2R93 - chains A and I of the 13 polymer chains in the assembly; structure by X-ray diffraction, 4.00 A resolution.

# Chain A
Name: DNA-directed RNA polymerase II subunit RPB1
Organism: Saccharomyces cerevisiae
Notes: EC 2.7.7.6
UniProtKB: P04050 (RPB1_YEAST); numbering as in UniProt (aligned over 1-1733)
Amino-acid sequence (1733 residues; each row starts with the number of its first residue):
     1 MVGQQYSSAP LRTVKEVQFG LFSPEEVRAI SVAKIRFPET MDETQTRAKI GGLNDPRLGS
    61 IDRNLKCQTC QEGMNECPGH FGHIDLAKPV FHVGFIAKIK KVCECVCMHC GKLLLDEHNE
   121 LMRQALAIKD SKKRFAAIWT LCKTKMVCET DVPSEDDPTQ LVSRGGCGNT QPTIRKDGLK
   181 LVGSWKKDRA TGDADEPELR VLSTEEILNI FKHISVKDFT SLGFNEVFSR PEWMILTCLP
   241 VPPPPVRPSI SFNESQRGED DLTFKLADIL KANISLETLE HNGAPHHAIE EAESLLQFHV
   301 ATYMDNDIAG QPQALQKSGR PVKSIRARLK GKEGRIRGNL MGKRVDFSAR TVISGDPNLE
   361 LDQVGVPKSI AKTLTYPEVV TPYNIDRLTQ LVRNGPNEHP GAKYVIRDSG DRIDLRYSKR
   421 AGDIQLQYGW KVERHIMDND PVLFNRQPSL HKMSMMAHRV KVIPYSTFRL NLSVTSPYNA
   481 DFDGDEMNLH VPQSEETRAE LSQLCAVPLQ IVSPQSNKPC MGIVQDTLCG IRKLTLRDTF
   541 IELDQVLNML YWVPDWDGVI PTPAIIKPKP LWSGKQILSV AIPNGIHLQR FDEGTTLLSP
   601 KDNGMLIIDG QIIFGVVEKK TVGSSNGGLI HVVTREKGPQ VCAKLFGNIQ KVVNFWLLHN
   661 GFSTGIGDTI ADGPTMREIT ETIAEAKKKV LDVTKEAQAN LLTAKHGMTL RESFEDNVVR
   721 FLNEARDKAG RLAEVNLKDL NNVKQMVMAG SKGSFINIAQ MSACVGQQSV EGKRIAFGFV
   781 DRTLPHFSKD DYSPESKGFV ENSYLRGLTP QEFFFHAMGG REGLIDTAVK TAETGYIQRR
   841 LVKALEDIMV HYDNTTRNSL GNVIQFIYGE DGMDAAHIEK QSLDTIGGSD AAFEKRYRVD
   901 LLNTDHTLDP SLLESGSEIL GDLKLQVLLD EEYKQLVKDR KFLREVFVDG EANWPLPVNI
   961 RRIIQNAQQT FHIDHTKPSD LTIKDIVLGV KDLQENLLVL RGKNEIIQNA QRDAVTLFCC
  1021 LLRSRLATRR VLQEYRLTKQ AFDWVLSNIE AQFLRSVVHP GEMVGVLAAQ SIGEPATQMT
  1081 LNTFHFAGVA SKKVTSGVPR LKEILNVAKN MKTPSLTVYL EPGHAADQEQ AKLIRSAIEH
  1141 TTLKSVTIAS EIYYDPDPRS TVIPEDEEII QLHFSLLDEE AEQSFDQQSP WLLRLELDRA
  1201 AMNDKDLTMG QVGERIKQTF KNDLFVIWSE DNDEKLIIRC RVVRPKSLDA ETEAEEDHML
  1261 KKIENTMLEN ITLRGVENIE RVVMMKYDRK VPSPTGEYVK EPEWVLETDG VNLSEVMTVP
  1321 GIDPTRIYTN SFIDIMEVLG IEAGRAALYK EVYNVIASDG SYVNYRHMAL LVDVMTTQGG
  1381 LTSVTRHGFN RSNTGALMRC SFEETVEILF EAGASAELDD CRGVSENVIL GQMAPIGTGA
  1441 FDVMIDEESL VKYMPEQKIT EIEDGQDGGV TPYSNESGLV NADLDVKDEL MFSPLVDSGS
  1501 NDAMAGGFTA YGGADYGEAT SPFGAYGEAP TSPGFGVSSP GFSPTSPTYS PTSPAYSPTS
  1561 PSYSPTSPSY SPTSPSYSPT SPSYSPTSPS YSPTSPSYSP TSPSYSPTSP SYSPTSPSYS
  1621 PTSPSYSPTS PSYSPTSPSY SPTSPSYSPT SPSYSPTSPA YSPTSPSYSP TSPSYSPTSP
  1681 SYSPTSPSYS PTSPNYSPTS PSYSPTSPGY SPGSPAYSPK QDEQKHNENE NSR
Unresolved in the structure: 1, 190-194, 1082-1091, 1178-1186, 1246-1253, 1456-1733
Bound ions: Zn2+ site 1: Cys67, Cys70, Cys77; Zn2+ site 2: Cys110, Cys148; Mg2+ near Asp481 (its only coordinating residue here)
UniProt features mapped onto this chain:
  - region: Pro248 to Asp260 (Lid loop), Asn306 to Lys323 (Rudder loop), Pro810 to Glu822 (Bridging helix)
  - binding site (Zn(2+)): Cys67, Cys70, Cys77, His80, Cys107, Cys110, Cys148, Cys167
  - binding site (Mg(2+)): Asp481, Asp483, Asp485
  - modified residue: Thr1471 (Phosphothreonine)
  - cross-link (Glycyl lysine isopeptide (Lys-Gly)): Lys695 (interchain with G-Cter in ubiquitin), Lys1246 (interchain with G-Cter in ubiquitin), Lys1350 (interchain with G-Cter in ubiquitin)
  - natural variant: Ser1653 to Pro1659 (deletion: In strain: A364A)
  - mutagenesis: Lys1246 (K1246R: Impairs ubiquitination during transcription stress)

# Chain I
Name: DNA-directed RNA polymerase II subunit RPB9
Organism: Saccharomyces cerevisiae
Notes: EC 2.7.7.6
UniProtKB: P27999 (RPB9_YEAST); residue numbers follow UniProt; this construct covers 1-122
Amino-acid sequence (122 residues; each row starts with the number of its first residue):
     1 MTTFRFCRDC NNMLYPREDK ENNRLLFECR TCSYVEEAGS PLVYRHELIT NIGETAGVVQ
    61 DIGSDPTLPR SDRECPKCHS RENVFFQSQQ RRKDTSMVLF FVCLSCSHIF TSDQKNKRTQ
   121 FS
Unresolved in the structure: 1, 118-122
Bound ions: Zn2+ site 1: Cys7, Cys10, Cys29, Cys32; Zn2+ site 2: Cys75, Cys106
UniProt features mapped onto this chain:
  - zinc finger: Cys7 to Cys32 (C4-type), Ser71 to Thr111 (TFIIS-type)
  - binding site (Zn(2+)): Cys7, Cys10, Cys29, Cys32, Cys75, Cys78, Cys103, Cys106
  - modified residue: Ser40 (Phosphoserine)

# How chain A and chain I interact
Contacting residue pairs (57; chain A residue first):
  Ala697(A) - Met97(I)
  Gln698(A) - Met97(I)
  Gln698(A) - Val98(I)
  Gln698(A) - Leu99(I)
  Gln698(A) - Ser112(I)  hydrogen bond (backbone-side chain)
  Ala699(A) - Ser112(I)
  Ala699(A) - Gln114(I)
  Asn700(A) - Ser96(I)
  Asn700(A) - Lys115(I)
  Leu701(A) - Gln114(I)
  Leu701(A) - Lys115(I)
  Thr709(A) - Lys93(I)
  Thr709(A) - Asp94(I)
  Leu710(A) - Asp94(I)
  Arg711(A) - Gln87(I)  hydrogen bond
  Arg711(A) - Arg92(I)  hydrogen bond (side chain-backbone)
  Arg711(A) - Lys93(I)
  Arg711(A) - Thr95(I)
  Arg711(A) - Met97(I)
  Phe714(A) - Met97(I)  hydrophobic
  Asp781(A) - Arg91(I)  salt bridge
  Arg782(A) - Thr67(I)
  Ser788(A) - Thr67(I)
  Ser788(A) - Pro69(I)
  Lys789(A) - Thr67(I)  hydrogen bond (backbone-backbone)
  Lys789(A) - Pro69(I)
  Asp790(A) - Gln87(I)
  Tyr792(A) - Gln87(I)  hydrogen bond
  Lys1144(A) - Leu48(I)
  Thr1147(A) - Leu48(I)
  Ile1148(A) - Glu47(I)
  Ile1148(A) - Leu48(I)  hydrogen bond (backbone-backbone)
  Ile1148(A) - Ile49(I)  hydrogen bond (backbone-backbone)
  Ala1149(A) - Glu47(I)
  Ser1150(A) - Tyr44(I)
  Ser1150(A) - Arg45(I)
  Ser1150(A) - His46(I)  hydrogen bond (backbone-backbone)
  Ser1150(A) - Glu47(I)
  Glu1151(A) - Leu42(I)
  Glu1151(A) - Tyr44(I)
  Glu1151(A) - Arg45(I)  salt bridge
  Ile1152(A) - Val43(I)  hydrogen bond (backbone-backbone)
  Ile1152(A) - Tyr44(I)  hydrogen bond (backbone-backbone)
  Tyr1153(A) - Pro41(I)
  Tyr1153(A) - Leu42(I)  hydrophobic
  Tyr1154(A) - Glu18(I)  hydrogen bond
  Tyr1154(A) - Asn23(I)
  Tyr1154(A) - Arg24(I)
  Tyr1154(A) - Pro41(I)  hydrogen bond (backbone-backbone)
  Val1162(A) - Pro41(I)  hydrophobic
  Pro1190(A) - Glu18(I)
  Asp1198(A) - Ile49(I)
  Lys1261(A) - Tyr44(I)
  Glu1264(A) - Tyr44(I)  hydrogen bond
  Glu1264(A) - His46(I)
  Leu1268(A) - His46(I)
  Leu1268(A) - Leu48(I)  hydrophobic
Interface residues without a listed pair, chain A (33 interface residues in all): Phe787, Pro1156, Trp1191
Interface residues without a listed pair, chain I (33 interface residues in all): Leu25, Asp65, Leu68, Phe86, Asp113, Lys117

# In short
The chain A/chain I interface involves 33 residues from each chain, with 13 hydrogen bonds and 2 salt bridges.
Polar pairs include Asp781(A)-Arg91(I), Glu1151(A)-Arg45(I) and Gln698(A)-Ser112(I).
Here chain A is DNA-directed RNA polymerase II subunit RPB1 and chain I is DNA-directed RNA polymerase II
subunit RPB9, both from Saccharomyces cerevisiae. Entry 2R93 (Elongation complex of RNA polymerase II with a
hepatitis delta virus-derived RNA stem loop) was determined by X-ray diffraction (same publication as 2R92).
